PDB entry 7QIT | X-ray diffraction, 1.99 A resolution | chains E and G of the 8 polymer chains in the assembly

== Chain E ==
Molecule: Chymotrypsin A chain A
Source organism: Bos taurus
UniProt: P00766 (CTRA_BOVIN); residue numbers follow UniProt; this construct covers 1-13
Amino-acid sequence (13 residues; row label = number of the first residue in the row):
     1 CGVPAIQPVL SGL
Unresolved in the structure: 12-13

== Chain G ==
Molecule: Chymotrypsin A chain C
Source organism: Bos taurus
UniProt: P00766 (CTRA_BOVIN); residue numbers follow UniProt; this construct covers 149-245
Amino-acid sequence (97 residues; row label = number of the first residue in the row):
   149 ANTPDRLQQA SLPLLSNTNC KKYWGTKIKD AMICAGASGV SSCMGDSGGP LVCKKNGAWT
   209 LVGIVSWGSS TCSTSTPGVY ARVTALVNWV QQTLAAN
Disulfide bonds: Cys168-Cys182, Cys191-Cys220
Curated features (UniProtKB/Swiss-Prot):
  - active site: Ser195 (Charge relay system)
From the paper describing this entry:
  - specificity-determining residues: Ser189, Gly216, Gly226 (citing earlier work)

== How chain E and chain G interact ==
Residue-residue contacts - 6 pairs, chain E then chain G:
  Gly2(E) with Ala206(G); Trp207(G), hydrogen bond (backbone-backbone)
  Val3(E) with Gly205(G)
  Pro4(E) with Trp207(G)
  Val9(E) with Gln157(G), hydrogen bond (backbone-side chain)
  Leu10(E) with Gln157(G)
Interface residues without a listed pair, chain E (7 interface residues in all): Cys1, Pro8
Interface residues without a listed pair, chain G (5 interface residues in all): Ser159

== Summary ==
7 residues of chain E face 5 of chain G across their interface, with 2 hydrogen bonds. Polar contacts include
Val9(E)-Gln157(G) and Gly2(E)-Trp207(G). UniProt lists active-site residue Ser195(G) on chain G. The paper
reports specificity determinants Ser189(G), Gly216(G) and Gly226(G).
Chain E is Chymotrypsin A chain A and chain G is Chymotrypsin A chain C, both from Bos taurus; the structure,
CRYSTAL STRUCTURE OF THE P1 trifluoroethylglycine (TfeGly) BPTI MUTANT- BOVINE CHYMOTRYPSIN COMPLEX, was
determined by X-ray diffraction together with 7QIQ and 7QIS from the same study.
